Entry 7LGG (electron microscopy, 6.20 A resolution (low resolution: residue-level contacts below are approximate; hydrogen-bond / salt-bridge calls are withheld)); this record covers chains C and E of the 15 polymer chains in the assembly.

Chain C (and E):
Molecule: Capsid protein
From: Escherichia phage Qbeta
Notes: chain E of this document is another copy of the same molecule, construct and numbering; everything in this record applies to it too
UniProt: P03615 (CAPSD_BPQBE); residues 0-132 here correspond to UniProt positions 1-133 (UniProt number = residue number + 1)
Amino-acid sequence (133 residues; numbered 0 to 132; the number before each row is that of its first residue; numbering starts at 0):
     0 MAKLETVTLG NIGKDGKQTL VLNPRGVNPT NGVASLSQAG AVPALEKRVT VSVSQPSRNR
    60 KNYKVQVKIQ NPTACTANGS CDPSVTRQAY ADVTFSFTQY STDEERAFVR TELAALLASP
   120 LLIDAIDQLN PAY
Unresolved in the structure: 0
Swiss-Prot annotation at these positions:
  - site: Tyr-89 (RNA-binding)

Interface between chain C and chain E:
Pairs across the interface (22):
  Thr-72(C) with Cys-80(E)
  Ala-73(C) with Cys-80(E)
  Cys-74(C) with Gly-78(E); Cys-80(E), disulfide
  Thr-75(C) with Gly-78(E)
  Ala-76(C) with Asn-77(E); Gly-78(E)
  Asn-77(C) with Asn-77(E)
  Gln-127(C) with Asn-22(E); Pro-23(E); Arg-24(E)
  Leu-128(C) with Arg-24(E); Pro-42(E)
  Asn-129(C) with Asn-22(E); Pro-23(E); Arg-24(E)
  Pro-130(C) with Arg-24(E)
  Ala-131(C) with Val-26(E); Pro-28(E)
  Tyr-132(C) with Arg-24(E); Gly-25(E); Val-26(E)
Cross-chain cystine bridges: Cys-74(C)/Cys-80(E)

In short:
12 residues of chain C and 10 residues of chain E are in contact, with 1 disulfide bond.
Chain C and chain E are both Capsid protein (Escherichia phage Qbeta); the structure, Asymmetric unit for
phage Qbeta oblate particle, was determined by electron microscopy, deposited together with 7LGE, 7LGF, 7LGH
and 7LHD.
